4F5E - chain A; structure by X-ray diffraction, 2.60 A resolution.

# Chain A
Protein: Transmembrane protein 173
Organism: Homo sapiens
Reference sequence: Q86WV6 (TM173_HUMAN); residues 141-379 here = UniProt positions 141-379
Chain sequence (256 residues; each row starts with the number of its first residue):
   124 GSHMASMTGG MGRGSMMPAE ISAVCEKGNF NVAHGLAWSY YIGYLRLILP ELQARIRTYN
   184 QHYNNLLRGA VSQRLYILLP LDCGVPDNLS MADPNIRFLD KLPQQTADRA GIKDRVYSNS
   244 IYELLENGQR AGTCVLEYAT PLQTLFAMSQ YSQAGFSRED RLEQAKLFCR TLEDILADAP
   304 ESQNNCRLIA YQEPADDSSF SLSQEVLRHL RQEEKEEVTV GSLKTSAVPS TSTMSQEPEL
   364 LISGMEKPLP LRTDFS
Not modelled in the structure: 124-150, 337-379
Differences from the reference sequence: expression tag (124-140); engineered mutation Ala230 (Gly in Q86WV6)
Swiss-Prot annotation at these positions:
  - region: Glu340 to Ser379 (C-terminal tail (CTT))
  - motif: Leu363 to Ser366 (pLxIS motif)
  - binding site (2',3'-cGAMP): Ser162, Tyr167, Arg238, Thr263
  - binding site (3',3'-c-di-GMP): Ser162, Tyr167, Arg238 to Ser241, Thr263
  - binding site (2',3'-cUAMP): Tyr167, Arg238, Thr263
  - modified residue: Thr229 (Phosphothreonine), Ser241 (Phosphoserine), Thr354 (Phosphothreonine), Ser355 (Phosphoserine), Thr356 (Phosphothreonine), Ser358 (Phosphoserine), Ser366 (Phosphoserine)
  - cross-link (Glycyl lysine isopeptide (Lys-Gly)): Lys150 (interchain with G-Cter in ubiquitin), Lys236 (interchain with G-Cter in ubiquitin), Lys338 (interchain with G-Cter in SUMO)
  - natural variant: Val147 (V147L: In SAVI), Asn154 (N154S: In SAVI), Val155 (V155M: In SAVI), Arg232 (H232R: Activated by both 2'-3' linked cGAMP and 3'-3' linked cGAMP; this construct carries the variant), Arg284 (R284S: Found in a 9-month-old patient who died following a fever and severe neck abscess without indication of any severe bacterial infection)
  - mutagenesis: Lys150 (K150R: Abolishes ubiquitination, homodimerization and subsequent production of IFN-beta), Phe153 (F153A: Partially constitutively active mutant that promotes the production of type I interferon in absence of cGAMP ligand), Gly158 (G158A: Constitutively active mutant that promotes the production of type I interferon in absence of cGAMP ligand; G158E: Abolished homodimerization and activation ...), Ser162 (S162A: Slight decrease in c-di-GMP-binding. Renders the enzyme sensitive to 5,6-dimethylxanthenone 4-acetic acid (DMXAA) drug, leading to activation of the STING1 pathway ...), Gly166 (G166S: Slight decrease in c-di-GMP-binding), Arg178 to Arg180 (Abolishes the endoplasmic reticulum location), Lys236 (K236R: Loss of deubiquitination by USP44), Arg238 to Tyr240 (Strong decrease in cGAMP-binding without affecting interaction with TBK1. Abolished ability to induce autophagy), Arg238 (R238A: Abolished cGAMP-binding. Abolished ability to induce autophagy), Tyr240 (Y240A: Abolished cGAMP-binding; Y240S: Strong decrease in c-di-GMP-binding), Asn242 (N242A: Strong decrease in c-di-GMP and cGAMP-binding), Glu260 (E260A: Strong decrease in c-di-GMP and cGAMP-binding), 26 further mutagenesis entries in UniProt

# In short
UniProt lists 4 residues binding 2',3'-cGAMP, 7 residues binding 3',3'-c-di-GMP, 3 residues binding
2',3'-cUAMP and 45 mutagenesis sites.
Chain A is Transmembrane protein 173 (Homo sapiens); the structure, Crystal structure of ERIS/STING, was
determined by X-ray diffraction together with 4F5D from the same study.
